PDB entry 3ZQL | X-ray diffraction, 2.99 A resolution | chains C and H of the 4 polymer chains in the assembly

# Chain C
Name: Putative repressor SIMREG2
From: Streptomyces antibioticus
UniProt: Q9AMH9 (Q9AMH9_STRAT); residues 1-259 here correspond to UniProt positions 3-261 (UniProt number = residue number + 2)
Chain sequence (267 residues; row label = number of the first residue in the row):
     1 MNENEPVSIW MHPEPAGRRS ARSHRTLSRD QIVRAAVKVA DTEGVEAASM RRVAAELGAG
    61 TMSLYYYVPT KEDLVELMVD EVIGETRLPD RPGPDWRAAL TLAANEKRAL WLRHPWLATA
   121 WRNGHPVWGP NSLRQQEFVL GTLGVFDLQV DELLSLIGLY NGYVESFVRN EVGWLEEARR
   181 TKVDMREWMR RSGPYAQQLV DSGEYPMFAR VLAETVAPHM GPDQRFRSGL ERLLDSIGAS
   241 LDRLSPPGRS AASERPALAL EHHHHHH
Unresolved in the structure: 1-6, 243-267
Differences from the reference sequence: expression tag (260-267)
Reported in the primary citation:
  - binding site for the 17-nt DNA strand: Met62, Tyr66, Tyr67
  - binding site for the 17-nt DNA strand (chain H): Ser49, Arg51, Met62
  - binding site for the 17-nt DNA strand: Met50, Met62, Tyr65, Lys71
  - binding site for the 17-nt DNA strand: Gly60, Ser63
  - mutagenesis - R18A (15-fold), R22A (15-fold): decreased binding to DNA

# Chain H
Molecule: 17-nt DNA strand
Sequence (17 nucleotides; row label = number of the first residue in the row):
     1 TTCGTACGGC GTACGAA

# How chain C and chain H interact
Residue-residue contacts (14; chain C residue first):
  Arg18(C) with DT1(H), phosphate contact
  Arg25(C) with DT1(H), hydrogen bond to the phosphate; DT2(H), salt bridge to the phosphate
  Arg51(C) with DA6(H), base contact
  Ala59(C) with DC3(H), phosphate contact
  Gly60(C) with DC3(H), hydrogen bond to the phosphate
  Met62(C) with DC3(H), base contact; DG4(H), base contact
  Ser63(C) with DT2(H), sugar contact; DC3(H), hydrogen bond to the phosphate
  Tyr66(C) with DT1(H), sugar contact; DT2(H), base contact
  Tyr67(C) with DT1(H), phosphate contact; DT2(H), hydrogen bond to the phosphate
Also at the interface, not in a pair above, chain C (10 interface residues in all): Leu27
Also at the interface, not in a pair above, chain H (6 interface residues in all): DT5

# Overview
10 residues of chain C and 6 residues of chain H are in contact, with 4 hydrogen bonds and 1 salt bridge.
Among the polar pairs are Arg25(C)-DT1(H), Gly60(C)-DC3(H) and Ser63(C)-DC3(H). The paper reports a binding
site for the 17-nt DNA strand at Met62(C), Tyr66(C) and Tyr67(C) among others; R18A and R22A of chain C reduce
binding to DNA.
Here chain C is Putative repressor SIMREG2 (Streptomyces antibioticus) and chain H is a 17-nt DNA strand.
Entry 3ZQL (DNA-bound form of TetR-like repressor SimR) was determined by X-ray diffraction.
